Entry 4OCL (X-ray diffraction, 2.40 A resolution); this record covers chains A and B of the 3 polymer chains in the assembly.

== Chain A ==
Name: 26S proteasome regulatory subunit RPN8
Source organism: Saccharomyces cerevisiae
UniProt: Q08723 (RPN8_YEAST); residue numbers follow UniProt; this construct covers 1-176
Sequence (187 residues; numbered -1 to 185; the number before each row is that of its first residue; numbers below 1 keep their minus sign (Gly-1 is residue -1)):
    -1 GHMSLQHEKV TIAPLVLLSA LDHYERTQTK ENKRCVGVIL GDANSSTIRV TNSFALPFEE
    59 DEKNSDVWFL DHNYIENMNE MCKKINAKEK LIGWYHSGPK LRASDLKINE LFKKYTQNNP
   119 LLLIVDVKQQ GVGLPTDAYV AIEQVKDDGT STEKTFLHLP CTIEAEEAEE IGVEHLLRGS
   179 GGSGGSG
Unresolved in the structure: -1 to 4, 143-151, 177-185
Differences from the reference sequence: cloning artifact (-1 to 0)
Swiss-Prot annotation at these positions:
  - modified residue: Ser2 (N-acetylserine)

== Chain B ==
Name: 26S proteasome regulatory subunit RPN11
Source organism: Saccharomyces cerevisiae
UniProt: P43588 (RPN11_YEAST); residues 1-220 here = UniProt positions 1-220
Sequence (220 residues; each row starts with the number of its first residue):
     1 MERLQRLMMN SKVGSADTGR DDTKETVYIS SIALLKMLKH GRAGVPMEVM GLMLGEFVDD
    61 YTVNVVDVFA MPQSGTGVSV EAVDDVFQAK MMDMLKQTGR DQMVVGWYHS HPGFGCWLSS
   121 VDVNTQKSFE QLNSRAVAVV VDPIQSVKGK VVIDAFRLID TGALINNLEP RQTTSNTGLL
   181 NKANIQALIH GLNRHYYSLN IDYHKTAKET KMLMNLHKEQ
Unresolved in the structure: 1-22, 164-177, 218-220
Ion coordination: Zn2+: His109, His111, Asp122
Swiss-Prot annotation at these positions:
  - motif: His109 to Asp122 (JAMM motif)
  - binding site (Zn(2+)): His109, His111, Asp122
  - modified residue: Met1 (N-acetylmethionine)
  - natural variant: Lys208 (K208Q: In strain: NRRL Y-53)
  - mutagenesis: His109 (H109A: Stabilizes ubiquitin pathway substrates; when associated wirh Ala-111), His111 (H111A: Stabilizes ubiquitin pathway substrates; when associated wirh Ala-109)
Reported in the primary citation:
  - mutagenesis - E48Q: abolished catalytic activity on Ub4
  - catalytic residues: Glu48, His109, His111
  - conformationally variable residues (side-chain flip): His111

== Interface between chain A and chain B ==
Pairs across the interface (57):
  Pro12(A) with Leu216(B), hydrophobic
  Leu13(A) with Lys36(B); Lys39(B)
  Leu15(A) with Met212(B); Leu216(B), hydrophobic
  Leu16(A) with Ile32(B); Leu35(B), hydrophobic; Met212(B), hydrophobic; Leu213(B), hydrophobic
  Leu19(A) with Glu209(B)
  Asp20(A) with Ile32(B); Arg100(B), salt bridge
  Glu23(A) with Lys208(B), salt bridge
  Arg24(A) with Thr98(B), hydrogen bond (side chain-backbone); Gly99(B); Arg100(B)
  Thr25(A) with Thr98(B)
  Thr49(A) with Lys39(B)
  Asn50(A) with Lys39(B)
  Ala53(A) with Thr98(B)
  Leu54(A) with Thr98(B)
  Pro55(A) with Thr98(B)
  Tyr72(A) with Met94(B), hydrogen bond (side chain-backbone); Gln97(B); Thr98(B)
  Asn75(A) with Lys90(B); Met94(B)
  Met76(A) with Met91(B), hydrophobic; Met94(B)
  Met79(A) with Phe87(B), hydrophobic; Lys90(B); Met91(B); Met94(B), hydrophobic
  Lys82(A) with Pro72(B)
  Ile83(A) with Ala70(B), hydrophobic
  Glu87(A) with Lys39(B), salt bridge
  Gln127(A) with Lys208(B), hydrogen bond (side chain-backbone); Lys211(B); Met212(B)
  Gly131(A) with Asn215(B)
  Pro133(A) with Met212(B), hydrophobic
  Ile161(A) with Asn215(B); Leu216(B), hydrophobic
  Ala166(A) with Leu38(B); Arg42(B)
  Ile169(A) with Ser146(B); Gly149(B); Val151(B), hydrophobic
  Gly170(A) with Leu38(B)
  Val171(A) with Leu35(B), hydrophobic
  His173(A) with Val151(B); Tyr203(B)
  Leu174(A) with Ser31(B); Leu34(B), hydrophobic; Tyr203(B), hydrophobic; Lys205(B)
  Leu175(A) with Leu213(B)
Also at the interface, not in a pair above, chain A (39 interface residues in all): Ser17, His21, Asp69, Asn84, Val130, Leu132, Glu167
Also at the interface, not in a pair above, chain B (35 interface residues in all): Asp67, Met71, Leu95, Met214, His217

== Overview ==
39 residues of chain A face 35 of chain B across their interface; the contacts include 3 hydrogen bonds and 3
salt bridges. Among the polar pairs are Asp20(A)-Arg100(B), Glu23(A)-Lys208(B) and Glu87(A)-Lys39(B). From the
paper: catalytic residues Glu48(B), His109(B) and His111(B); E48Q of chain B abolishes catalytic activity on
Ub4.
Chain A is 26S proteasome regulatory subunit RPN8 and chain B is 26S proteasome regulatory subunit RPN11, both
from Saccharomyces cerevisiae; the structure, Crystal Structure of the Rpn8-Rpn11 MPN domain heterodimer,
crystal form Ia, was determined by X-ray diffraction (same publication as 4OCM and 4OCN).
